Entry 3ZX9 (electron microscopy, 17.00 A resolution (very low resolution: no residue pairs are listed; an interface is given only as per-side residue counts)); this record covers chains A and B of the 3 polymer chains in the assembly.

[Chain A (and B)]
Molecule: Capsid protein
Organism: Turnip crinkle virus
Notes: chain B of this document is another copy of the same molecule, construct and numbering; everything in this record applies to it too
UniProt: P06663 (CAPSD_TCV); numbering as in UniProt; present here: 1-221, 225-246, 248-351
Sequence (347 residues; each row starts with the number of its first residue; note: 4 numbers in that range are skipped by the numbering (no residue carries them; nothing is unmodelled there)):
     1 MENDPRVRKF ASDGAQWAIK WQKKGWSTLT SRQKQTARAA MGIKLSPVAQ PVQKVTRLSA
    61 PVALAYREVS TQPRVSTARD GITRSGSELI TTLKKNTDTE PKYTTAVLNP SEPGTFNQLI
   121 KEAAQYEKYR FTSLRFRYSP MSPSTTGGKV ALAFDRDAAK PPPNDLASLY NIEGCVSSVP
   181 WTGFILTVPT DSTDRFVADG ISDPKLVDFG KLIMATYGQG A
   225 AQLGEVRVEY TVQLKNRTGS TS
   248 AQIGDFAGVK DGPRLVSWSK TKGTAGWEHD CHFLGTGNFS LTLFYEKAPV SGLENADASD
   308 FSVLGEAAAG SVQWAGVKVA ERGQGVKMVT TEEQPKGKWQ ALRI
Not modelled in the structure: 1-80
Sequence notes: variant Trp-346 (Leu in P06663)
What the authors report for this chain:
  - conformationally variable residues (domain motion): Ser-202, Asp-203

[Chain A / chain B interface]
No residue of chain A is in contact with chain B in this assembly.

[In short]
Chain A and chain B make no direct contact in this assembly. The paper reports conformational variability at
Ser-202(A) and Asp-203(A).
Chain A and chain B are both Capsid protein (Turnip crinkle virus); the structure, Cryo-EM reconstruction of
native and expanded Turnip Crinkle virus, was determined by electron microscopy (same publication as 3ZX8).
